PDB entry 9OUU | electron microscopy, 4.30 A resolution (low resolution: residue-level contacts below are approximate; hydrogen-bond / salt-bridge calls are withheld) | chains J and M of the 15 polymer chains in the assembly

Chain J (and M):
Molecule: Speckle-type POZ protein
Organism: Homo sapiens
Notes: chain M of this document is another copy of the same molecule, construct and numbering; everything in this record applies to it too
UniProtKB: O43791 (SPOP_HUMAN); residue numbers follow UniProt; this construct covers 1-373
Sequence (373 residues; numbered 1 to 373; the number before each row is that of its first residue):
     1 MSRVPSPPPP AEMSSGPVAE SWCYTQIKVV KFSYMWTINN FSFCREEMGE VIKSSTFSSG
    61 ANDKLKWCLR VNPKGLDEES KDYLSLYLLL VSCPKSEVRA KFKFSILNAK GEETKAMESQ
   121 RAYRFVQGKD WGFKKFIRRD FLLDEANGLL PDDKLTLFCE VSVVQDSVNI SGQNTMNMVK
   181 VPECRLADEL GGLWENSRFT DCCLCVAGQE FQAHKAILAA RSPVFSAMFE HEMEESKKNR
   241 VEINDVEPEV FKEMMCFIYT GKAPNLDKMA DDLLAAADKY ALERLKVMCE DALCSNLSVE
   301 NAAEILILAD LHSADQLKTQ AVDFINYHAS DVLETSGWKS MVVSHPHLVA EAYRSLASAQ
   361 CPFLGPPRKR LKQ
Not modelled in the structure: 1-15, 362-373 (chain M: 1-15, 365-373)
Swiss-Prot annotation at these positions:
  - region: Tyr-123 to Phe-133 (Important for binding substrate proteins), Leu-186 to Ile-217 (Important for homodimerization)
  - natural variant: Thr-25 (T25A: In NSDVS2), Tyr-83 (Y83C: In NSDVS2), Arg-121 (R121Q: In NSDVS1), Gly-132 (G132V: In NSDVS2), Arg-138 (R138C: In NSDVS2), Asp-144 (D144N: In NSDVS1)
  - mutagenesis: Tyr-87 (Y87A: Strongly reduced affinity for substrate proteins), Tyr-123 (Y123A: Strongly reduced affinity for substrate proteins), Asp-130 (D130A: Strongly reduced affinity for substrate proteins), Trp-131 (W131A: Strongly reduced affinity for substrate proteins), Phe-133 (F133A: Strongly reduced affinity for substrate proteins), Leu-186 (L186D: Strongly reduced homodimerization. Reduces the activity of the cullin-RING-based BCR (BTB-CUL3-RBX1) E3 ubiquitin-protein ligase complex), Leu-190 (L190D: Strongly reduced homodimerization. Reduces the activity of the cullin-RING-based BCR (BTB-CUL3-RBX1) E3 ubiquitin-protein ligase complex), Leu-193 (L193D: Strongly reduced homodimerization. Reduces the activity of the cullin-RING-based BCR (BTB-CUL3-RBX1) E3 ubiquitin-protein ligase complex), Ile-217 (I217K: Strongly reduced homodimerization. Reduces the activity of the cullin-RING-based BCR (BTB-CUL3-RBX1) E3 ubiquitin-protein ligase complex)
What the authors report for this chain:
  - disease-associated variants - E47K (14 +/- 2-fold), E78K (18 +/- 4-fold): increased binding to BRD3
  - disease-associated variants - E47K, E78K: unchanged binding to BRD3 peptide
  - disease-associated variants - E47K, E78K: increased binding to Cul3/Rbx1 complex
  - mutagenesis - V51E: unchanged binding to Cul3
  - mutagenesis - M48I/E78K, R70Q/E78K, E78K/G128S, E78K/K134N, S96R: unchanged catalytic activity on BRD3
  - disease-associated variants - E47K, E78K: increased catalytic activity on BRD3
  - mutagenesis - V51E: decreased catalytic activity on BRD3
  - mutagenesis - D77E: increased catalytic activity
  - disease-associated variants - E47K, E78K: decreased localization to nuclear speckles
  - mutagenesis - V51E: unchanged localization to nuclear speckles
  - disease-associated variants - M48I, R70L, R70Q, G128S, K134N: decreased catalytic activity
  - disease-associated variants - M48I, G128S: unchanged binding to peptide
  - disease-associated variants - K134N (11-fold): decreased binding to substrate peptide
  - disease-associated variants - K134N (11-fold): decreased binding to full-length SPOP K134N

Interface between chain J and chain M:
Disulfides between the chains: Cys-361(J)/Cys-361(M)
Contacting residue pairs (30; chain J residue first):
  Ile-325(J) / Tyr-353(M)
  Asn-326(J) / Leu-364(M)
  Tyr-327(J) / Leu-364(M)
  Leu-333(J) / Tyr-353(M)
  Leu-333(J) / Arg-354(M)
  Leu-333(J) / Ala-357(M)
  Trp-338(J) / Tyr-353(M)
  Val-342(J) / Ala-350(M)
  Pro-346(J) / Val-342(M)
  Pro-346(J) / Pro-346(M)
  Ala-350(J) / Val-342(M)
  Ala-350(J) / Val-349(M)
  Ala-352(J) / Tyr-353(M)
  Tyr-353(J) / Ile-325(M)
  Tyr-353(J) / Asn-326(M)
  Tyr-353(J) / Trp-338(M)
  Tyr-353(J) / Ala-352(M)
  Tyr-353(J) / Tyr-353(M)
  Tyr-353(J) / Leu-356(M)
  Arg-354(J) / Leu-333(M)
  Arg-354(J) / Lys-339(M)
  Leu-356(J) / Tyr-353(M)
  Leu-356(J) / Cys-361(M)
  Ala-357(J) / Leu-356(M)
  Gln-360(J) / Cys-361(M)
  Gln-360(J) / Phe-363(M)
  Gln-360(J) / Leu-364(M)
  Cys-361(J) / Gln-360(M)
  Cys-361(J) / Cys-361(M)  disulfide
  Cys-361(J) / Phe-363(M)
Also at the interface, not in a pair above, chain J (16 interface residues in all): Val-349
Also at the interface, not in a pair above, chain M (19 interface residues in all): Ala-329

In short:
Chain J and chain M form an interface of 16 and 19 residues respectively; the contacts include 1 disulfide
bond. The paper reports that M48I, R70L and R70Q of chain J, among others, reduce catalytic activity; E47K and
E78K of chain J increase binding to BRD3; 14 substitutions were tested in all.
Both chains are Speckle-type POZ protein (Homo sapiens). Entry 9OUU (SPOP double donut locally refined MATH
domains) was determined by electron microscopy, deposited together with 9OUT and 9OUW.
